Entry 9AW7 (X-ray diffraction, 2.91 A resolution); this record covers chains K and W of the 28 polymer chains in the assembly.

Chain K:
Name: proteasome endopeptidase complex
Organism: Saccharomyces cerevisiae
Notes: EC 3.4.25.1
UniProtKB: A0A6A5Q5W3 (A0A6A5Q5W3_YEASX); residues 1-212 here correspond to UniProt positions 76-287 (UniProt number = residue number + 75)
Chain sequence (212 residues; each row starts with the number of its first residue):
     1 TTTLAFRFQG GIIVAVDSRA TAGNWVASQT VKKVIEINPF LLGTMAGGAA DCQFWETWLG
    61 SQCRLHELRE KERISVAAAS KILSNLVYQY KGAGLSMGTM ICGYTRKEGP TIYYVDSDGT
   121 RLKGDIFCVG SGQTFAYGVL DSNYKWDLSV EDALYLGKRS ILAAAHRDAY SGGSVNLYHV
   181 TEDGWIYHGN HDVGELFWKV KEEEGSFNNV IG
Metal / ion sites: Mg2+: Ala165, Asp168, Ser171 (shared with Asp204(W) of chain W)
Residues lining bound ligands: tmc-95b (A1AHA): Thr1, Arg19, Ala20, Thr21, Ala22, Gly23, Ala27, Lys33, Met45, Ala46, Gly47, Gly48, Ala49, Ser96
Reported in the primary citation:
  - binding site for tmc-95b: Thr1, Gly47
  - catalytic residues: Thr1

Chain W:
Name: PUP3 isoform 1
Organism: Saccharomyces cerevisiae
UniProtKB: A0A6L0YA22 (A0A6L0YA22_YEASX); residues 0-204 here correspond to UniProt positions 1-205 (UniProt number = residue number + 1)
Chain sequence (205 residues; each row starts with the number of its first residue; numbering starts at 0):
     0 MSDPSSINGG IVVAMTGKDC VAIACDLRLG SQSLGVSNKF EKIFHYGHVF LGITGLATDV
    60 TTLNEMFRYK TNLYKLKEER AIEPETFTQL VSSSLYERRF GPYFVGPVVA GINSKSGKPF
   120 IAGFDLIGCI DEAKDFIVSG TASDQLFGMC ESLYEPNLEP EDLFETISQA LLNAADRDAL
   180 SGWGAVVYII KKDEVVKRYL KMRQD
Unresolved in the structure: 0
Metal / ion sites: Mg2+ site 1: Asp177, Ser180; Mg2+ site 2: Asp204 (shared with Ala165(K), Asp168(K), Ser171(K) of chain K)
Residues lining bound ligands: tmc-95b (A1AHA): Ser4, Asp124, Leu125, Ile126, Cys128

Chain K / chain W interface:
Contacting residue pairs - 45 pairs, chain K then chain W:
  Arg19(K) with Asp204(W), salt bridge
  Asn24(K) with Asp177(W); Ala178(W), hydrogen bond (backbone-backbone); Leu179(W)
  Trp25(K) with Gln144(W); Arg176(W)
  Val26(K) with Arg176(W), hydrogen bond (backbone-side chain); Asp177(W); Ala178(W)
  Ala27(K) with Arg176(W), hydrogen bond (backbone-side chain)
  Ser28(K) with Arg176(W)
  Gln29(K) with Asp175(W); Arg202(W)
  Phe135(K) with Leu33(W), hydrophobic
  Ala165(K) with Asp204(W)
  His166(K) with Asn37(W); Trp182(W), hydrogen bond (backbone-side chain); Gln203(W), hydrogen bond (side chain-backbone)
  Arg167(K) with Ser32(W); Gly34(W), hydrogen bond (side chain-backbone); Val35(W), hydrogen bond (side chain-backbone); Trp182(W)
  Asp168(K) with Ser32(W); Asp204(W)
  Ala169(K) with Arg27(W); Ser32(W), hydrogen bond (backbone-backbone); Ala178(W)
  Tyr170(K) with Ser32(W); Ala178(W), hydrophobic
  Ser171(K) with Asp204(W)
  Gly172(K) with Asp204(W)
  Gly173(K) with Arg202(W), hydrogen bond (backbone-side chain); Asp204(W), hydrogen bond (backbone-side chain)
  Asp192(K) with Arg202(W), salt bridge
  Gly194(K) with Arg202(W)
  Phe197(K) with Gln203(W)
  Trp198(K) with Lys200(W); Met201(W); Gln203(W)
  Asn209(K) with Asn37(W), hydrogen bond; Lys38(W), hydrogen bond (backbone-side chain)
  Val210(K) with Asn37(W); Gln203(W)
  Ile211(K) with Lys38(W); Tyr198(W), hydrophobic
Other interface residues (no listed pair), chain K (26 interface residues in all): Val193, Asn208
Other interface residues (no listed pair), chain W (23 interface residues in all): Ser5, Gln31, Thr140

Summary:
The interface between chain K and chain W involves 26 residues on one side and 23 on the other, with 12
hydrogen bonds and 2 salt bridges. Among the polar pairs are Arg19(K)-Asp204(W), Asp192(K)-Arg202(W) and
Val26(K)-Arg176(W). Ligands of chain K: tmc-95b. From the paper: the catalytic residue Thr1(K); a binding site
for tmc-95b at Thr1(K) and Gly47(K).
Here chain K is proteasome endopeptidase complex and chain W is PUP3 isoform 1, both from Saccharomyces
cerevisiae. Entry 9AW7 (Yeast 20S proteasome soaked with isolated TMC-95B) was determined by X-ray diffraction
together with 9C97, 9C98, 9AW3, 9AW5 and 9AW6 from the same study.
